Entry 6O2D (X-ray diffraction, 2.52 A resolution); this record covers chains A and B.

# Chain A (and B)
Name: Inner kinetochore subunit cnp3
From: Schizosaccharomyces pombe
Notes: fragment: Cupin Domain; chain B of this document is another copy of the same molecule, construct and numbering; everything in this record applies to it too
UniProtKB: Q9USR9 (CENPC_SCHPO); numbering as in UniProt (aligned over 489-643)
Chain sequence (158 residues; numbered 486 to 643; the number before each row is that of its first residue):
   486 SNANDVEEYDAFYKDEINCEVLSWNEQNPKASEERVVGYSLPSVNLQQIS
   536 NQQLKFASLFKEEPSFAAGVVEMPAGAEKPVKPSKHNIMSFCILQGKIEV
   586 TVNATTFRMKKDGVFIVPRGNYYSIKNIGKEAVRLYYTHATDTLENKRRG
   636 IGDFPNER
Disordered / not traced: 486-497, 511-513, 534-537, 642-643 (chain B: 486-493, 533-537)
Modified residues: Mse-558 (selenomethionine; parent Met); Mse-574 (selenomethionine; parent Met); Mse-594 (selenomethionine; parent Met)
Sequence notes: expression tag (486-488)
From the paper describing this entry:
  - self-association interface (contacts with another copy of this molecule); pairs are residue here / residue on that copy: Glu-505/Asn-588, Leu-507/Asn-606 (hydrogen bond), Val-522/Ile-601 (backbone contact), Tyr-524/Val-599 (backbone contact), Leu-526/Asp-597 (backbone contact), Asp-627, Thr-628, Arg-634
  - mutagenesis - F541A, A552T, M574T, Y607C, H624A: decreased binding to Moa1
  - mutagenesis - F541A, A552T, Y607C, H624A: unchanged stability
  - mutagenesis - M574T: decreased stability
  - mutagenesis - F541A, A552T, V566A, M574T, T586A, Y607C: abolished localization to Moa1
  - mutagenesis - V566A: unchanged growth

# Interface between chain A and chain B
Contacting residue pairs (109; chain A residue first):
  Tyr-498(A) / Arg-593(B)
  Ile-502(A) / Phe-592(B)  hydrophobic
  Ile-502(A) / Mse-594(B)  hydrophobic
  Cys-504(A) / Val-587(B)  hydrogen bond (side chain-backbone)
  Cys-504(A) / Thr-590(B)
  Glu-505(A) / Asn-588(B)
  Val-506(A) / Asn-588(B)
  Val-506(A) / Asn-606(B)
  Leu-507(A) / Asn-588(B)
  Leu-507(A) / Arg-604(B)
  Leu-507(A) / Gly-605(B)
  Leu-507(A) / Asn-606(B)  hydrogen bond (backbone-side chain)
  Trp-509(A) / Lys-570(B)
  Trp-509(A) / His-571(B)
  Trp-509(A) / Arg-604(B)
  Trp-509(A) / Gly-605(B)
  Trp-509(A) / Arg-634(B)  hydrogen bond (backbone-side chain)
  Trp-509(A) / Arg-643(B)
  Asn-510(A) / Arg-634(B)
  Val-522(A) / Phe-600(B)
  Val-522(A) / Ile-601(B)  hydrogen bond (backbone-backbone)
  Gly-523(A) / Mse-594(B)
  Gly-523(A) / Val-599(B)
  Tyr-524(A) / Mse-594(B)
  Tyr-524(A) / Gly-598(B)
  Tyr-524(A) / Val-599(B)  hydrogen bond (backbone-backbone)
  Ser-525(A) / Asp-597(B)
  Leu-526(A) / Asp-597(B)  hydrogen bond (backbone-backbone)
  Pro-527(A) / Asp-597(B)
  Phe-545(A) / Val-599(B)  hydrophobic
  Phe-545(A) / Ile-601(B)  hydrophobic
  Glu-547(A) / Ile-573(B)
  Glu-547(A) / Arg-604(B)  salt bridge
  Pro-549(A) / Asp-627(B)
  Ser-550(A) / Asp-627(B)
  Phe-551(A) / Thr-623(B)
  Lys-570(A) / Trp-509(B)
  His-571(A) / Trp-509(B)
  Ile-573(A) / Glu-547(B)
  Ile-573(A) / Ser-550(B)
  Ile-573(A) / Phe-551(B)  hydrophobic
  Ser-575(A) / Phe-551(B)
  Ser-575(A) / Tyr-621(B)  hydrogen bond
  Cys-577(A) / Leu-579(B)  hydrophobic
  Cys-577(A) / Tyr-621(B)  hydrophobic
  Leu-579(A) / Cys-577(B)  hydrophobic
  Leu-579(A) / Leu-579(B)  hydrophobic
  Leu-579(A) / Lys-596(B)
  Leu-579(A) / Asp-597(B)
  Lys-582(A) / Tyr-498(B)
  Val-587(A) / Cys-504(B)
  Val-587(A) / Val-506(B)  hydrophobic
  Asn-588(A) / Glu-505(B)  hydrogen bond (side chain-backbone)
  Asn-588(A) / Val-506(B)
  Asn-588(A) / Leu-507(B)
  Thr-590(A) / Cys-504(B)
  Phe-592(A) / Ile-502(B)  hydrophobic
  Arg-593(A) / Phe-497(B)  hydrogen bond (side chain-backbone)
  Arg-593(A) / Tyr-498(B)
  Mse-594(A) / Tyr-498(B)
  Mse-594(A) / Gly-523(B)
  Mse-594(A) / Tyr-524(B)
  Lys-595(A) / Asp-495(B)  salt bridge
  Lys-595(A) / Tyr-498(B)
  Lys-596(A) / Lys-596(B)
  Asp-597(A) / Ser-525(B)
  Asp-597(A) / Leu-526(B)  hydrogen bond (backbone-backbone)
  Asp-597(A) / Pro-527(B)
  Asp-597(A) / Leu-579(B)
  Asp-597(A) / Lys-596(B)  salt bridge
  Gly-598(A) / Tyr-524(B)
  Val-599(A) / Gly-523(B)
  Val-599(A) / Tyr-524(B)  hydrogen bond (backbone-backbone)
  Val-599(A) / Leu-526(B)  hydrophobic
  Val-599(A) / Phe-545(B)  hydrophobic
  Val-599(A) / Tyr-621(B)  hydrophobic
  Phe-600(A) / Val-522(B)
  Phe-600(A) / Phe-545(B)  hydrophobic
  Ile-601(A) / Val-522(B)  hydrogen bond (backbone-backbone)
  Ile-601(A) / Phe-545(B)  hydrophobic
  Ile-601(A) / Phe-551(B)  hydrophobic
  Pro-603(A) / Val-506(B)  hydrophobic
  Arg-604(A) / Leu-507(B)
  Arg-604(A) / Trp-509(B)
  Arg-604(A) / Glu-547(B)  salt bridge
  Gly-605(A) / Leu-507(B)
  Gly-605(A) / Trp-509(B)
  Asn-606(A) / Val-506(B)
  Asn-606(A) / Leu-507(B)  hydrogen bond (side chain-backbone)
  Ile-613(A) / Tyr-498(B)
  Tyr-621(A) / Ser-575(B)  hydrogen bond
  Tyr-621(A) / Cys-577(B)  hydrophobic
  Tyr-621(A) / Val-599(B)  hydrophobic
  Thr-623(A) / Phe-551(B)
  Ala-625(A) / Phe-551(B)  hydrophobic
  Thr-626(A) / Ser-550(B)
  Asp-627(A) / Pro-549(B)
  Asp-627(A) / Ser-550(B)
  Asp-627(A) / Thr-628(B)  hydrogen bond
  Thr-628(A) / Asp-627(B)  hydrogen bond
  Thr-628(A) / Thr-628(B)  hydrogen bond (side chain-backbone)
  Thr-628(A) / Leu-629(B)  hydrogen bond (side chain-backbone)
  Leu-629(A) / Thr-628(B)  hydrogen bond (backbone-side chain)
  Leu-629(A) / Leu-629(B)
  Glu-630(A) / Trp-509(B)
  Asn-631(A) / Trp-509(B)
  Lys-632(A) / Leu-629(B)
  Arg-634(A) / Trp-509(B)  hydrogen bond (side chain-backbone)
  Arg-634(A) / Glu-511(B)
Also at the interface, not in a pair above, chain A (60 interface residues in all): Asn-503, Arg-520, Val-521, Leu-544, Ile-636
Also at the interface, not in a pair above, chain B (60 interface residues in all): Lys-499, Asn-510, Arg-520, Leu-544, Pro-603, Ala-625, Thr-626, Glu-630, Lys-632, Arg-633, Ile-636

# Overview
The chain A/chain B interface involves 60 residues from each chain, with 20 hydrogen bonds and 4 salt bridges.
Among the polar pairs are Glu-547(A)/Arg-604(B), Lys-595(A)/Asp-495(B) and Asp-597(A)/Lys-596(B). The paper
reports that F541A, A552T and V566A of chain A, among others, abolish localization to Moa1; a self-association
interface involving Glu-505(A), Leu-507(A) and Val-522(A) among others; 7 substitutions were tested in all.
Both chains are Inner kinetochore subunit cnp3 (Schizosaccharomyces pombe). Entry 6O2D (Schizosaccharomyces
pombe Cnp3 Cupin Domain) was determined by X-ray diffraction together with 6O2K from the same study.
